6HVW - chains A and B of the 28 polymer chains in the assembly; structure by X-ray diffraction, 3.00 A resolution.

Chain A:
Protein: Proteasome subunit alpha type-2
Organism: Saccharomyces cerevisiae (strain ATCC 204508 / S288c)
Notes: EC 3.4.25.1
UniProtKB: P23639 (PSA2_YEAST); numbering as in UniProt (aligned over 1-250)
Chain sequence (250 residues; each row starts with the number of its first residue):
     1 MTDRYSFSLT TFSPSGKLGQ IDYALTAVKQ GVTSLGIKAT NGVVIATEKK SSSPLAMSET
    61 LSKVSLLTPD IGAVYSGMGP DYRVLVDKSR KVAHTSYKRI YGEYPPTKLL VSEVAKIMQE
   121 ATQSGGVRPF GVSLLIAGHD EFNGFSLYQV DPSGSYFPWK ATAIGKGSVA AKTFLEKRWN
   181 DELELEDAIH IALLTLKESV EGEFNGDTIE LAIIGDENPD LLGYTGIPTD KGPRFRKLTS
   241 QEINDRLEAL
Swiss-Prot annotation at these positions:
  - cross-link: Lys108 (Glycyl lysine isopeptide (Lys-Gly) (interchain with G-Cter in ubiquitin))

Chain B:
Protein: Proteasome subunit alpha type-3
Organism: Saccharomyces cerevisiae (strain ATCC 204508 / S288c)
Notes: EC 3.4.25.1
UniProtKB: P23638 (PSA3_YEAST); residues 0-257 here correspond to UniProt positions 1-258 (UniProt number = residue number + 1)
Chain sequence (258 residues; row label = number of the first residue in the row; numbering starts at 0):
     0 MGSRRYDSRT TIFSPEGRLY QVEYALESIS HAGTAIGIMA SDGIVLAAER KVTSTLLEQD
    60 TSTEKLYKLN DKIAVAVAGL TADAEILINT ARIHAQNYLK TYNEDIPVEI LVRRLSDIKQ
   120 GYTQHGGLRP FGVSFIYAGY DDRYGYQLYT SNPSGNYTGW KAISVGANTS AAQTLLQMDY
   180 KDDMKVDDAI ELALKTLSKT TDSSALTYDR LEFATIRKGA NDGEVYQKIF KPQEIKDILV
   240 KTGITKKDED EEADEDMK
Disordered / not traced: 0, 245-257
Swiss-Prot annotation at these positions:
  - cross-link (Glycyl lysine isopeptide (Lys-Gly)): Lys99 (interchain with G-Cter in ubiquitin), Lys198 (interchain with G-Cter in ubiquitin), Lys230 (interchain with G-Cter in ubiquitin)

Interface between chain A and chain B:
Contacting residue pairs - 65 pairs, chain A then chain B:
  Arg4(A) with Ser2(B), hydrogen bond (backbone-side chain)
  Tyr5(A) with Tyr5(B)
  Ser6(A) with Gly125(B); Leu127(B)
  Phe7(A) with Ser2(B); Tyr5(B); Asp6(B); Gly126(B)
  Ser8(A) with Gly126(B), hydrogen bond (backbone-backbone); Leu127(B); Arg128(B), hydrogen bond (side chain-backbone)
  Thr10(A) with Arg128(B)
  Thr11(A) with Ser7(B); Thr9(B); Gln20(B)
  Phe12(A) with Gln20(B); Tyr23(B); Ala24(B), hydrophobic; Ser27(B); Leu79(B), hydrophobic; Arg128(B); Pro129(B); Gly131(B)
  Ser13(A) with Tyr23(B)
  Pro14(A) with Tyr23(B), hydrophobic; Glu26(B)
  Ser15(A) with Glu26(B); His30(B)
  Gly16(A) with Tyr23(B); Ser27(B), hydrogen bond (backbone-side chain)
  Leu18(A) with Leu79(B), hydrophobic; Arg128(B)
  Lys38(A) with Glu57(B), salt bridge
  Ser112(A) with Glu84(B)
  Lys116(A) with Ile85(B)
  Gln119(A) with Ala81(B); Asp82(B), hydrogen bond; Ile85(B); Arg128(B)
  Thr122(A) with Arg128(B), hydrogen bond (backbone-side chain)
  Gln123(A) with Tyr121(B); Leu127(B); Arg128(B), hydrogen bond (side chain-backbone); Phe130(B)
  Gly125(A) with Leu127(B)
  Ser153(A) with Ala81(B)
  Gly154(A) with Ala81(B)
  Ser155(A) with Ala81(B)
  Tyr156(A) with Glu84(B), hydrogen bond
  Phe157(A) with Leu56(B), hydrophobic
  Pro158(A) with Leu56(B); Glu57(B), hydrogen bond (backbone-backbone); Thr60(B); Ser61(B)
  Trp159(A) with Ser53(B); Leu55(B); Leu56(B)
  Lys160(A) with Thr54(B); Leu55(B), hydrogen bond (backbone-backbone); Glu57(B)
  Ala161(A) with Leu55(B)
  Lys172(A) with Leu55(B)
  Leu175(A) with Leu55(B), hydrophobic
  Glu176(A) with Thr54(B); Leu55(B)
Also at the interface, not in a pair above, chain A (35 interface residues in all): Ser124, Tyr148, Trp179
Also at the interface, not in a pair above, chain B (33 interface residues in all): Val51, Thr80

Overview:
35 residues of chain A and 33 residues of chain B are in contact, with 10 hydrogen bonds and 1 salt bridge.
Polar pairs include Lys38(A)-Glu57(B), Arg4(A)-Ser2(B) and Ser8(A)-Arg128(B).
Chain A is Proteasome subunit alpha type-2 and chain B is Proteasome subunit alpha type-3, both from
Saccharomyces cerevisiae (strain ATCC 204508 / S288c); the structure, Yeast 20S proteasome with human beta2i
(1-53) in complex with 43, was determined by X-ray diffraction (same publication as 6HTB, 6HTC, 6HTD, 6HTP,
6HTR, 6HUB and 30 further entries).
